Entry 5CO6 (X-ray diffraction, 1.80 A resolution); this record covers chains B and D of the 4 polymer chains in the assembly.

== Chain B (and D) ==
Name: Insulin
Organism: Homo sapiens
Notes: chain D of this document is another copy of the same molecule, construct and numbering; everything in this record applies to it too
UniProt: P01308 (INS_HUMAN); residues 1-30 here correspond to UniProt positions 25-54 (UniProt number = residue number + 24)
Sequence (30 residues; numbered 1 to 30; the number before each row is that of its first residue):
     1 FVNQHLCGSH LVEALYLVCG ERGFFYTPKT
Metal / ion sites: Zn2+ near His10 (its only coordinating residue here)

== How chain B and chain D interact ==
Contacting residue pairs - 30 pairs, chain B then chain D:
  Gly8(B) with Tyr16(D)
  Ser9(B) with Glu13(D); Tyr16(D)
  Val12(B) with Val12(D), hydrophobic; Tyr16(D), hydrophobic; Phe24(D), hydrophobic
  Glu13(B) with Ser9(D), hydrogen bond; Glu13(D)
  Tyr16(B) with Gly8(D); Ser9(D); Tyr26(D)
  Gly20(B) with Tyr26(D); Pro28(D)
  Glu21(B) with Pro28(D); Thr30(D)
  Gly23(B) with Tyr26(D); Pro28(D)
  Phe24(B) with Val12(D), hydrophobic; Phe24(D), hydrophobic; Phe25(D); Tyr26(D), hydrogen bond (backbone-backbone)
  Phe25(B) with Phe24(D); Phe25(D), hydrophobic
  Tyr26(B) with Tyr16(D); Gly20(D); Gly23(D); Phe24(D), hydrogen bond (backbone-backbone)
  Pro28(B) with Gly20(D); Gly23(D)
  Lys29(B) with Glu21(D)
Other interface residues (no listed pair), chain D (14 interface residues in all): Arg22

== In short ==
13 residues of chain B and 14 residues of chain D are in contact; the contacts include 3 hydrogen bonds. Polar
pairs include Glu13(B)-Ser9(D) and Phe24(B)-Tyr26(D).
Chain B and chain D are both Insulin (Homo sapiens); the structure, Crystal structure of human zinc insulin at
pH 6.5, was determined by X-ray diffraction.
